Entry 6ASG (X-ray diffraction, 3.80 A resolution); this record covers chains A and B of the 5 polymer chains in the assembly.

== Chain A (and B) ==
Protein: DNA-directed RNA polymerase subunit alpha
From: Thermus thermophilus (strain HB8 / ATCC 27634 / DSM 579)
Notes: EC 2.7.7.6; chain B of this document is another copy of the same molecule, construct and numbering; everything in this record applies to it too
UniProt: Q5SHR6 (RPOA_THET8); numbering as in UniProt (aligned over 1-315)
Amino-acid sequence (315 residues; row label = number of the first residue in the row):
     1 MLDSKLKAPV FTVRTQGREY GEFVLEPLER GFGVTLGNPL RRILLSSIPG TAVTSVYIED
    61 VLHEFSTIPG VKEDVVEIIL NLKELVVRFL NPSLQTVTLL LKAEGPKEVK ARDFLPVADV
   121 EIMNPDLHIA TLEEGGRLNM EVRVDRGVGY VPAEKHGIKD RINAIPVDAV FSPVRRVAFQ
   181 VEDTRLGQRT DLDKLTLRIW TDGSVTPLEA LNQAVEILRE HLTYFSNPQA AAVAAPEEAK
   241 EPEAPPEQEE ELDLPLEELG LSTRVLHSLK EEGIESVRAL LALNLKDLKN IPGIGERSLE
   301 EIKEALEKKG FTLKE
Not modelled in the structure: 1-3, 230-315 (chain B: 1-6, 229-315)

== How chain A and chain B interact ==
Contacting residue pairs (60; chain A residue first):
  A8(A) - Y224(B)  hydrophobic
  P9(A) - Y224(B)
  F11(A) - Y224(B)
  F11(A) - F225(B)  hydrophobic
  F11(A) - N227(B)
  F11(A) - P228(B)
  V13(A) - P228(B)  hydrophobic
  L25(A) - Y224(B)  hydrophobic
  L25(A) - F225(B)  hydrophobic
  L28(A) - H221(B)
  R30(A) - Y150(B)
  G31(A) - R42(B)  hydrogen bond (backbone-side chain)
  F32(A) - I43(B)  hydrophobic
  F32(A) - S47(B)
  F32(A) - I217(B)  hydrophobic
  F32(A) - H221(B)
  V34(A) - R42(B)
  T35(A) - P39(B)
  T35(A) - R42(B)  hydrogen bond
  T35(A) - I43(B)
  L36(A) - L218(B)  hydrophobic
  L36(A) - H221(B)
  P39(A) - T35(B)
  P39(A) - P39(B)  hydrophobic
  L40(A) - L222(B)  hydrophobic
  L40(A) - F225(B)  hydrophobic
  R42(A) - G31(B)  hydrogen bond (side chain-backbone)
  R42(A) - V34(B)
  R42(A) - T35(B)  hydrogen bond
  I43(A) - F32(B)  hydrophobic
  I43(A) - T35(B)
  S47(A) - F32(B)
  L211(A) - F225(B)  hydrophobic
  N212(A) - F225(B)
  V215(A) - L222(B)
  V215(A) - F225(B)  hydrophobic
  I217(A) - F32(B)  hydrophobic
  L218(A) - L36(B)  hydrophobic
  L218(A) - L218(B)  hydrophobic
  L218(A) - L222(B)  hydrophobic
  R219(A) - L222(B)
  H221(A) - F32(B)
  H221(A) - L36(B)
  L222(A) - V215(B)
  L222(A) - L218(B)  hydrophobic
  L222(A) - R219(B)
  Y224(A) - P9(B)  hydrophobic
  Y224(A) - F11(B)
  F225(A) - F11(B)
  F225(A) - L25(B)  hydrophobic
  F225(A) - L36(B)  hydrophobic
  F225(A) - L40(B)  hydrophobic
  F225(A) - N212(B)
  F225(A) - V215(B)  hydrophobic
  N227(A) - F11(B)
  P228(A) - V13(B)  hydrophobic
  P228(A) - L208(B)  hydrophobic
  Q229(A) - F11(B)
  Q229(A) - T12(B)
  Q229(A) - V13(B)
Other interface residues (no listed pair), chain A (36 interface residues in all): K7, T12, E29, Y150, L197, S226
Other interface residues (no listed pair), chain B (34 interface residues in all): L28, E29, R30, L195, L211, S226

== In short ==
Chain A and chain B form an interface of 36 and 34 residues respectively, with 4 hydrogen bonds. Polar
contacts include G31(A)-R42(B) and T35(A)-R42(B).
Chain A and chain B are both DNA-directed RNA polymerase subunit alpha (Thermus thermophilus (strain HB8 /
ATCC 27634 / DSM 579)); the structure, Crystal structure of Thermus thermophilus RNA polymerase core enzyme,
was determined by X-ray diffraction (same publication as 6FBV).
